PDB entry 8YWH | electron microscopy, 2.97 A resolution | chains A and C of the 4 polymer chains in the assembly

Chain A:
Name: sCas9 (Compact SaCas9)
Organism: Staphylococcus aureus
Sequence (886 residues; row label = number of the first residue in the row):
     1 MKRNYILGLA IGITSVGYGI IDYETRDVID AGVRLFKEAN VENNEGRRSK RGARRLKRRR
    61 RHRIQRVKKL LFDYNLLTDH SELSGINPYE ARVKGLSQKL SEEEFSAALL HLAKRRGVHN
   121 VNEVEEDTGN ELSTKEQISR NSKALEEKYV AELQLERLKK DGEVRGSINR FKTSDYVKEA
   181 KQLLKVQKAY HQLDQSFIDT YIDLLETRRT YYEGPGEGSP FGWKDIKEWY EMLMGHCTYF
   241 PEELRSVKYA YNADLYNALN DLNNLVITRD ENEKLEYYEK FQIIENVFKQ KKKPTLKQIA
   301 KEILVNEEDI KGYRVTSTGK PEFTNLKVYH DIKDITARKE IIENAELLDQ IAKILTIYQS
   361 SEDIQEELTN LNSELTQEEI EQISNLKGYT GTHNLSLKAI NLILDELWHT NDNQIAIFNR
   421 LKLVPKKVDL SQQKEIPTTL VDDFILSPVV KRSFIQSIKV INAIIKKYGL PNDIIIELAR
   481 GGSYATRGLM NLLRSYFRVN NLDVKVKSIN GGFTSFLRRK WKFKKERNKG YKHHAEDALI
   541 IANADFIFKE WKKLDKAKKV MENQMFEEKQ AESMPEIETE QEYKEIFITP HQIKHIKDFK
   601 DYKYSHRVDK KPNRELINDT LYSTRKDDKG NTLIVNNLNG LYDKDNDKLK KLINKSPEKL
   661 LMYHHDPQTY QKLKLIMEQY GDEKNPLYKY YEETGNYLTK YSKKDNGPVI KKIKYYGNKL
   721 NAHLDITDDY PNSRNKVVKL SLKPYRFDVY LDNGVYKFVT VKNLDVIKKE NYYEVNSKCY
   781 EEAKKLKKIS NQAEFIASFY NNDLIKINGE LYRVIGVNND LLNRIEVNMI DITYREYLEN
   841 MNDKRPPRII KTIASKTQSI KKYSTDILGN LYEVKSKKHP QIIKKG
Unresolved in the structure: 1, 551-590

Chain C:
Molecule: Target DNA
Sequence (59 nucleotides; each row starts with the number of its first residue):
     7 GAACCGTCAG ATCCGCTAGC GCTACCGGAC TCAGATCTCG AGTTCAAGCT TCGAATTCT
Unresolved in the structure: 7-13, 45-65
Construct notes: conflict DT49 (Dc619 in 887958)

Chain A / chain C interface:
Contacting residue pairs (55; chain A residue first):
  Lys50(A) - DT23(C)  base contact
  Asn120(A) - DG27(C)  base contact
  Ser133(A) - DG27(C)  phosphate contact
  Thr134(A) - DG27(C)  hydrogen bond to the phosphate
  Lys135(A) - DG27(C)  hydrogen bond to the phosphate
  Lys135(A) - DC28(C)  salt bridge to the phosphate
  Tyr211(A) - DT29(C)  sugar contact
  Tyr211(A) - DA30(C)  sugar contact
  Trp229(A) - DA30(C)  sugar contact
  Tyr230(A) - DA30(C)  phosphate contact
  Tyr230(A) - DC31(C)  hydrogen bond to the phosphate
  Leu233(A) - DA30(C)  base contact
  Leu233(A) - DC31(C)  sugar contact
  Leu233(A) - DC32(C)  phosphate contact
  Met234(A) - DC31(C)  phosphate contact
  Met234(A) - DC32(C)  phosphate contact
  Gly235(A) - DC32(C)  hydrogen bond to the phosphate
  Arg245(A) - DC32(C)  salt bridge to the phosphate
  Arg245(A) - DG33(C)  salt bridge to the phosphate
  Asn264(A) - DG40(C)  sugar contact
  Gly312(A) - DG40(C)  phosphate contact
  Tyr313(A) - DA39(C)  sugar contact
  Arg314(A) - DA39(C)  sugar contact
  Val315(A) - DC38(C)  sugar contact
  Val315(A) - DA39(C)  sugar contact
  Gln359(A) - DA30(C)  sugar contact
  Thr390(A) - DA30(C)  phosphate contact
  Thr390(A) - DC31(C)  phosphate contact
  Gly391(A) - DC31(C)  hydrogen bond to the phosphate
  Thr392(A) - DC31(C)  phosphate contact
  Thr392(A) - DC32(C)  hydrogen bond to the phosphate
  Asn413(A) - DG40(C)  base contact
  Asn413(A) - DA41(C)  sugar contact
  Gln414(A) - DG40(C)  base contact
  Ile415(A) - DA41(C)  sugar contact
  Ile415(A) - DT42(C)  sugar contact
  Asn419(A) - DT42(C)  hydrogen bond to the phosphate
  Asn419(A) - DC43(C)  hydrogen bond to the phosphate
  Ile445(A) - DG33(C)  sugar contact
  Tyr484(A) - DG33(C)  phosphate contact
  Tyr484(A) - DG34(C)  phosphate contact
  Tyr484(A) - DA35(C)  phosphate contact
  Asn618(A) - DC22(C)  phosphate contact
  Asn618(A) - DT23(C)  phosphate contact
  Asp619(A) - DT23(C)  hydrogen bond to the phosphate
  Thr620(A) - DC22(C)  sugar contact
  Thr620(A) - DT23(C)  hydrogen bond to the phosphate
  Tyr622(A) - DC22(C)  sugar contact
  Lys648(A) - DG21(C)  salt bridge to the phosphate
  Tyr715(A) - DG21(C)  hydrogen bond to the phosphate
  Arg824(A) - DG16(C)  base contact
  Arg824(A) - DA17(C)  base contact
  Arg845(A) - DA17(C)  salt bridge to the phosphate
  Pro846(A) - DT18(C)  base contact
  Lys856(A) - DA15(C)  salt bridge to the phosphate
Interface residues without a listed pair, chain A (41 interface residues in all): Lys311, Thr356, Ala416, Lys844
Interface residues without a listed pair, chain C (23 interface residues in all): DC26

Overview:
41 residues of chain A and 23 residues of chain C are in contact, with 11 hydrogen bonds and 6 salt bridges.
Among the polar pairs are Thr134(A)-DG27(C), Lys135(A)-DG27(C) and Tyr230(A)-DC31(C).
Here chain A is sCas9 (Compact SaCas9) (Staphylococcus aureus) and chain C is Target DNA. Entry 8YWH (Cryo-EM
structure of small and dead form SaCas9-RNA-DNA ternary complex (sdCas9)) was determined by electron
microscopy.
